3POT - chains A and E of the 6 polymer chains in the assembly; structure by X-ray diffraction, 1.20 A resolution.

Chain A:
Protein: Methyl-coenzyme M reductase I subunit alpha
Source organism: Methanothermobacter marburgensis
Notes: EC 2.8.4.1
UniProtKB: P11558 (MCRA_METTM); residues 1-550 here = UniProt positions 1-550
Amino-acid sequence (550 residues; row label = number of the first residue in the row):
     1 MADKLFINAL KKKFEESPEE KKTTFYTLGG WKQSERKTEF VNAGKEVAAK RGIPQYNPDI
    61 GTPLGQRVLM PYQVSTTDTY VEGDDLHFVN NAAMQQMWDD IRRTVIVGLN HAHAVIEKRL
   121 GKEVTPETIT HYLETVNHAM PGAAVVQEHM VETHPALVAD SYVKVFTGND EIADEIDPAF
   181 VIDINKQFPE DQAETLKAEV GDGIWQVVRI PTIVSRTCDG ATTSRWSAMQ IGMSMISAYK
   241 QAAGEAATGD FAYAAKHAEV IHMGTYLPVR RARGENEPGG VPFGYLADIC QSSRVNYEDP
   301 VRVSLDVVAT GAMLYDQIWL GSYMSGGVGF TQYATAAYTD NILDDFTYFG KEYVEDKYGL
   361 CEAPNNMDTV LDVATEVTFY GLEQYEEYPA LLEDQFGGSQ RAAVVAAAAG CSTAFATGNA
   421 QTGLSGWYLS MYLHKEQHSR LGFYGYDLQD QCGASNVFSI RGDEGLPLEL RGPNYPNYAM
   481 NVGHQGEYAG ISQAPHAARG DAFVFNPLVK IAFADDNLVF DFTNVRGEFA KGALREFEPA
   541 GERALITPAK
Unresolved in the structure: 1, 550
Modified positions: His257 (n1-methylated histidine; MHS); Arg271 (5-methyl-arginine; AGM); Gln400 (2-methyl-glutamine; MGN); Gly445 (thioglycin; GL3); Cys452 (s-methylcysteine; SMC)
Ion coordination: factor 430 Ni: Gln147 (together with 1-thioethanesulfonic acid); K+: Ser215, Arg216, Cys218 (shared with 3 residues of chain D)
Small-molecule neighbours:
  - Iodomethane / 1-thioethanesulfonic acid: Tyr333, Phe443, Tyr444, Gly445
  - factor 430 (F43), molecule 1: Ala143, Ala144, Val145, Val146, Gln147, Met150, Val151, Met229, Gln230, Met233, Ile236, Ala243, Gly244
  - factor 430 (F43), molecule 2: Gly326, Gly327, Val328, Gly329, Phe330, Thr331, Gln332, Tyr333, Phe396, Gly397, Gly398, Gln400, Gly442, Phe443
  - Coenzyme B / TXZ, molecule 1: Arg225, Lys256, His257
  - Coenzyme B / TXZ, molecule 2: Arg270, Arg271, Leu320, Met324, Ser325, Phe330, Phe443, Ala479, Met480, Asn481, Val482
Swiss-Prot annotation at these positions:
  - binding site (coenzyme F430): Gln147
  - binding site (coenzyme B): Arg225, Lys256, His257, Arg270
  - binding site (coenzyme M): Tyr333, Tyr444
  - modified residue: His257 (Pros-methylhistidine), Arg271 (5-methylarginine), Gly445 (1-thioglycine), Asp450 (Z: -2,3-didehydroaspartate), Cys452 (S-methylcysteine)

Chain E:
Protein: Methyl-coenzyme M reductase I subunit beta
Source organism: Methanothermobacter marburgensis
Notes: EC 2.8.4.1
UniProtKB: P11560 (MCRB_METTM); numbering as in UniProt (aligned over 1-443)
Amino-acid sequence (443 residues; numbered 1 to 443; the number before each row is that of its first residue):
     1 MAKFEDKVDL YDDRGNLVEE QVPLEALSPL RNPAIKSIVQ GIKRTVAVNL EGIENALKTA
    61 KVGGPACKIM GRELDLDIVG NAESIAAAAK EMIQVTEDDD TNVELLGGGK RALVQVPSAR
   121 FDVAAEYSAA PLVTATAFVQ AIINEFDVSM YDANMVKAAV LGRYPQSVEY MGANIATMLD
   181 IPQKLEGPGY ALRNIMVNHV VAATLKNTLQ AAALSTILEQ TAMFEMGDAV GAFERMHLLG
   241 LAYQGMNADN LVFDLVKANG KEGTVGSVIA DLVERALEDG VIKVEKELTD YKVYGTDDLA
   301 MWNAYAAAGL MAATMVNQGA ARAAQGVSST LLYYNDLIEF ETGLPSVDFG KVEGTAVGFS
   361 FFSHSIYGGG GPGIFNGNHI VTRHSKGFAI PCVAAAMALD AGTQMFSPEA TSGLIKEVFS
   421 QVDEFREPLK YVVEAAAEIK NEI
Unresolved in the structure: 1
Ion coordination: Mg2+ near Asp147 (its only coordinating residue here)
Small-molecule neighbours:
  - Iodomethane / 1-thioethanesulfonic acid: Phe361, Ser365, Tyr367
  - factor 430 (F43): Ser365, Ile366, Tyr367
  - Coenzyme B / TXZ: Phe361, Phe362, Tyr367, Gly368, Gly369, His379, Ile380, Val381
Swiss-Prot annotation at these positions:
  - binding site (coenzyme M): Tyr367
  - binding site (coenzyme B): Gly369

How chain A and chain E interact:
Residue-residue contacts (108; chain A residue first):
  Ala114(A) - Met405(E)
  Val115(A) - Met405(E)  hydrophobic
  Lys118(A) - Gly402(E)  hydrogen bond (side chain-backbone)
  Lys118(A) - Gln404(E)
  Lys118(A) - Met405(E)
  Arg119(A) - Gln325(E)
  Arg119(A) - Thr403(E)
  Arg119(A) - Gln404(E)
  Arg119(A) - Met405(E)
  Thr195(A) - Met70(E)
  Glu199(A) - Lys68(E)  salt bridge
  Met229(A) - Ile366(E)
  Met229(A) - Tyr367(E)  hydrophobic
  Met233(A) - Ile366(E)  hydrophobic
  Ile236(A) - Ile366(E)  hydrophobic
  Gly244(A) - His364(E)
  Glu245(A) - His364(E)
  Ala246(A) - Gln325(E)
  Ala246(A) - Ser363(E)
  Ala246(A) - His364(E)
  Thr248(A) - Ser365(E)
  Thr248(A) - Ile366(E)
  Gly249(A) - Ser365(E)
  Gly249(A) - Gly370(E)
  Asp250(A) - Met405(E)
  Asp250(A) - Phe406(E)
  Ala252(A) - Ser365(E)
  Ala252(A) - Ile366(E)
  Ala252(A) - Gly368(E)
  Tyr253(A) - Gly369(E)
  Tyr253(A) - Phe406(E)  hydrophobic
  Lys256(A) - Tyr367(E)  hydrogen bond (side chain-backbone)
  Lys256(A) - Gly368(E)
  Ala258(A) - Phe406(E)  hydrophobic
  Thr265(A) - Met171(E)
  Tyr266(A) - Val168(E)
  Tyr266(A) - Glu169(E)  hydrogen bond
  Tyr266(A) - Lys184(E)
  Pro268(A) - Val168(E)
  Gly279(A) - Gln166(E)  hydrogen bond (backbone-side chain)
  Gly280(A) - Gln166(E)  hydrogen bond (backbone-side chain)
  Pro282(A) - Arg163(E)
  Tyr285(A) - Cys67(E)
  Tyr285(A) - Arg163(E)  hydrogen bond
  Asn365(A) - Tyr151(E)
  Asn366(A) - Tyr151(E)
  Met367(A) - Tyr151(E)  hydrogen bond (backbone-side chain)
  Asn419(A) - Arg72(E)
  Gln421(A) - Arg72(E)  hydrogen bond
  Gln421(A) - Asn154(E)
  Thr422(A) - Tyr151(E)
  Phe458(A) - Met150(E)
  Phe458(A) - Tyr151(E)  hydrophobic
  Ile460(A) - Val139(E)  hydrophobic
  Ile460(A) - Ile143(E)  hydrophobic
  Ile460(A) - Ala153(E)
  Ile460(A) - Asn154(E)
  Ile460(A) - Lys157(E)
  Arg461(A) - Lys157(E)
  Gly462(A) - Lys157(E)  hydrogen bond (backbone-side chain)
  Gly462(A) - Tyr164(E)
  Gly462(A) - Pro165(E)
  Asp463(A) - Tyr164(E)
  Asp463(A) - Pro165(E)
  Gly465(A) - Lys157(E)  hydrogen bond (backbone-side chain)
  Leu466(A) - Gly162(E)
  Leu466(A) - Arg163(E)
  Leu466(A) - Tyr164(E)
  Leu466(A) - Pro165(E)
  Leu466(A) - Gln166(E)
  Pro467(A) - Ile69(E)  hydrophobic
  Pro467(A) - Arg72(E)
  Pro467(A) - Asn154(E)
  Pro467(A) - Met155(E)  hydrophobic
  Pro467(A) - Ala158(E)
  Glu469(A) - Ile69(E)
  Glu469(A) - Arg72(E)  salt bridge
  Leu470(A) - Gly63(E)
  Leu470(A) - Ile69(E)  hydrophobic
  Leu470(A) - Ala158(E)  hydrophobic
  Leu470(A) - Gly162(E)
  Leu470(A) - Arg163(E)
  Leu470(A) - Gln166(E)
  Gly472(A) - Gln166(E)  hydrogen bond (backbone-side chain)
  Pro473(A) - Gln166(E)
  Asn474(A) - Pro165(E)  hydrogen bond (side chain-backbone)
  Asn474(A) - Gln166(E)  hydrogen bond (backbone-side chain)
  Tyr475(A) - Pro165(E)  hydrophobic
  Tyr475(A) - Gln166(E)  hydrogen bond (backbone-side chain)
  Pro476(A) - Pro165(E)
  His496(A) - Ile69(E)
  His496(A) - Met70(E)
  Arg499(A) - Met70(E)
  Arg499(A) - Gly71(E)
  Asp501(A) - Met70(E)
  Phe503(A) - Lys68(E)
  Phe503(A) - Met70(E)  hydrophobic
  Val504(A) - Lys68(E)
  Val504(A) - Ile69(E)
  Phe505(A) - Val62(E)
  Phe505(A) - Cys67(E)
  Phe505(A) - Lys68(E)  hydrogen bond (backbone-backbone)
  Phe505(A) - Arg163(E)
  Asn506(A) - Pro65(E)  hydrogen bond (side chain-backbone)
  Asn506(A) - Ala66(E)
  Asn506(A) - Cys67(E)  hydrogen bond
  Pro507(A) - Ala66(E)
  Leu508(A) - Ala66(E)  hydrophobic
Interface residues without a listed pair, chain A (66 interface residues in all): His111, Gly232, Ile261, Leu267, Val281, Ala420, Ser459, Leu468, Arg471, Ala502
Interface residues without a listed pair, chain E (51 interface residues in all): Thr136, Gln140, Asp152, Leu161, Ser167, Ile181, Met196, Gly371, Ile374

In short:
66 residues of chain A face 51 of chain E across their interface; the contacts include 17 hydrogen bonds and 2
salt bridges. Polar pairs include Glu199(A)-Lys68(E), Glu469(A)-Arg72(E) and Lys118(A)-Gly402(E).
Here chain A is Methyl-coenzyme M reductase I subunit alpha and chain E is Methyl-coenzyme M reductase I
subunit beta, both from Methanothermobacter marburgensis. Entry 3POT (Structural analysis of a Ni(III)-methyl
species in methyl-coenzyme M reductase from Methanothermobacter marburgensis) was determined by X-ray
diffraction.
